PDB entry 7JZ0 | X-ray diffraction, 2.15 A resolution | chains A and B of the 3 polymer chains in the assembly

== Chain A ==
Protein: 2'-O-methyltransferase
Source organism: Severe acute respiratory syndrome coronavirus 2
Notes: EC 2.1.1.-
Reference sequence: P0DTD1 (R1AB_SARS2); numbering as in UniProt (aligned over 6799-7096)
Chain sequence (300 residues; each row starts with the number of its first residue):
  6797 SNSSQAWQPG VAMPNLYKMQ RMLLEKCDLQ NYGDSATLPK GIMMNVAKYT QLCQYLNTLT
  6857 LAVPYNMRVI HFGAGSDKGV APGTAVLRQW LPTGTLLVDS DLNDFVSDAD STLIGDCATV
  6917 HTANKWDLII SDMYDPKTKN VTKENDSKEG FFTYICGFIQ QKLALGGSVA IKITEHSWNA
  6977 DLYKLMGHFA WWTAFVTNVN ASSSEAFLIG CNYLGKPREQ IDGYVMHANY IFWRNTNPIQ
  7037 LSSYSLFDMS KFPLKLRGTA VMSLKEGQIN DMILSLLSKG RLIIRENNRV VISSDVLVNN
Not modelled in the structure: 6797
Construct notes: expression tag (6797-6798)
Bound ions: Na+ site 1: R6884, Q6885, L6887; Na+ site 2 near N6996 (its only coordinating residue here)
Small-molecule neighbours: S-adenosylhomocysteine (SAH): N6841, Y6845, H6867, G6869, A6870, G6871, S6872, A6877, P6878, G6879, D6897, L6898, N6899, G6911, D6912, C6913, D6928, M6929, Y6930, D6931, F6947
Curated features (UniProtKB/Swiss-Prot):
  - active site: K6844, D6928, K6968, E7001
Reported in the primary citation:
  - binding site for S-adenosylhomocysteine: N6841, Y6845, G6871, D6897, L6898, N6899, D6912, C6913, D6928, F6947
  - binding site for the 7-nt RNA strand: Y6828, K6844, D6928, Y6930, K6935, K6968, T6970, H6972, S6999, S7000
  - catalytic residues: D6928, E7001 (by similarity / conservation)
  - catalytic residues: K6968
  - conformationally variable residues (loop rearrangement, side-chain flip): Y6930 to S6943

== Chain B ==
Protein: Non-structural protein 10
Source organism: Severe acute respiratory syndrome coronavirus 2
Reference sequence: P0DTD1 (R1AB_SARS2); residue numbers follow UniProt; this construct covers 4254-4392
Chain sequence (141 residues; each row starts with the number of its first residue):
  4252 SNAGNATEVP ANSTVLSFCA FAVDAAKAYK DYLASGGQPI TNCVKMLCTH TGTGQAITVT
  4312 PEANMDQESF GGASCCLYCR CHIDHPNPKG FCDLKGKYVQ IPTTCANDPV GFTLKNTVCT
  4372 VCGMWKGYGC SCDQLREPML Q
Not modelled in the structure: 4252-4263
Construct notes: expression tag (4252-4253)
Bound ions: Zn2+ site 1: C4327, C4330, H4336, C4343; Zn2+ site 2: C4370, C4373, C4381, C4383
Curated features (UniProtKB/Swiss-Prot):
  - binding site (Zn(2+)): C4327, C4330, H4336, C4343, C4370, C4373, C4381, C4383
  - site: Q4392 (Cleavage)
Reported in the primary citation:
  - Zn2+ coordination: C4327, C4330, C4370, C4373, C4381, C4383

== How chain A and chain B interact ==
Contacting residue pairs (47):
  P6835(A) with L4298(B), hydrophobic
  K6836(A) with K4296(B), hydrogen bond (backbone-side chain)
  G6837(A) with K4296(B)
  I6838(A) with K4296(B); M4297(B); L4298(B), hydrophobic
  M6839(A) with N4293(B); C4294(B)
  V6842(A) with V4295(B), hydrophobic; K4296(B)
  T6846(A) with L4298(B)
  K6874(A) with N4293(B)
  V6876(A) with N4293(B); V4295(B), hydrophobic; S4325(B); R4331(B)
  P6878(A) with V4295(B), hydrophobic
  A6881(A) with V4295(B), hydrophobic; M4297(B); Y4349(B), hydrogen bond (backbone-side chain)
  V6882(A) with M4297(B)
  R6884(A) with G4347(B); Y4349(B)
  Q6885(A) with M4297(B); L4298(B), hydrogen bond (side chain-backbone); T4311(B); P4312(B); Y4349(B), hydrogen bond (backbone-side chain)
  T6889(A) with V4310(B)
  D6900(A) with H4333(B), salt bridge
  V6902(A) with A4324(B), hydrophobic; C4330(B); R4331(B); H4333(B)
  S6903(A) with A4324(B); K4346(B), hydrogen bond (backbone-side chain)
  D6904(A) with G4322(B); G4323(B); A4324(B), hydrogen bond (side chain-backbone); K4346(B); G4347(B), hydrogen bond (side chain-backbone)
  A6905(A) with K4346(B)
  L7042(A) with L4298(B), hydrophobic
  M7045(A) with L4298(B); C4299(B); T4300(B)
  S7046(A) with T4300(B)
Other interface residues (no listed pair), chain A (25 interface residues in all): A6843, F6901
Other interface residues (no listed pair), chain B (23 interface residues in all): L4345, K4348
Interface features reported in the paper:
  - interface residues, chain A: P6835(A), K6836(A), I6838(A), M6839(A), V6842(A), A6843(A), V6876(A), P6878(A), A6881(A), D6904(A), L7042(A), M7045(A)
  - interface residues, chain B: V4295(B), K4296(B), M4297(B), L4298(B), A4324(B), G4347(B), Y4349(B)

== In short ==
25 residues of chain A face 23 of chain B across their interface; the contacts include 7 hydrogen bonds and 1
salt bridge. Polar contacts include D6900(A)-H4333(B), K6836(A)-K4296(B) and A6881(A)-Y4349(B). Bound to chain
A: S-adenosylhomocysteine. From the paper: catalytic residues D6928(A), E7001(A) and K6968(A); a binding site
for S-adenosylhomocysteine at N6841(A), Y6845(A) and G6871(A) among others.
Chain A is 2'-O-methyltransferase and chain B is Non-structural protein 10, both from Severe acute respiratory
syndrome coronavirus 2; the structure, Crystal Structure of SARS-CoV-2 Nsp16/10 Heterodimer in Complex with
(m7GpppA2m)pUpUpApApA (Cap-1) and S-Adenosyl-L-homocysteine (SAH), was determined by X-ray diffraction.
